PDB entry 5D0N | X-ray diffraction, 3.20 A resolution | chain A

# Chain A
Name: Pyruvate, phosphate dikinase regulatory protein, chloroplastic
Source organism: Zea mays
Notes: EC 2.7.11.32, 2.7.4.27
UniProtKB: Q195N6 (PDRP1_MAIZE); numbering as in UniProt (aligned over 38-426)
Chain sequence (413 residues; each row starts with the number of its first residue):
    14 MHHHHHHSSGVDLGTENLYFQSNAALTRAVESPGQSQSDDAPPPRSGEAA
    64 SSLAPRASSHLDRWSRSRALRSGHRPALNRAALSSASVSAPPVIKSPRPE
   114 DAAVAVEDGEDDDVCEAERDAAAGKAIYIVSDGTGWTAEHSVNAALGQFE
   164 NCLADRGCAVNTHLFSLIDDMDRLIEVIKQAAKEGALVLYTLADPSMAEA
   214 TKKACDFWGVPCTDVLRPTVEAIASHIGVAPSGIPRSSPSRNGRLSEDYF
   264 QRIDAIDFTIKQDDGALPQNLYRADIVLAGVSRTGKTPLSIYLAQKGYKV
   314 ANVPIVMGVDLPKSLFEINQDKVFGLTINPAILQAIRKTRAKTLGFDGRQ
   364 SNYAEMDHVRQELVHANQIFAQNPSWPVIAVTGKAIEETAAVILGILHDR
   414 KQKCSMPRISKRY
Disordered / not traced: 14-125, 130-134, 346-367
Disulfides: Cys128-Cys417, Cys165-Cys171
Differences from the reference sequence: initiating methionine (14); expression tag (15-37); engineered mutation Val119 (Ala in Q195N6), Ser251 (Phe in Q195N6), Ala279 (Val in Q195N6), Leu284 (Phe in Q195N6), Asp323 (Ala in Q195N6), Ala348 (Gly in Q195N6), Ala384 (Val in Q195N6), Ser388 (Trp in Q195N6)
Ligand contacts: adenosine monophosphate (AMP): Ser144, Asp145, Gly146, Thr147, Gly148, Trp149, Thr150, Ala157, Gly160, Gln161, Glu163, Thr204, Leu205, Ala206, Ile247, Pro248, Arg249
Swiss-Prot annotation at these positions:
  - binding site (ADP): His153 to Gly160
From the paper describing this entry:
  - binding site for adenosine monophosphate: Ser144, Thr147, Gly148, Trp149, Thr150, Glu163, Thr204, Arg249
  - self-association interface (contacts with another copy of this molecule); pairs are residue here / residue on that copy: Gln193-Ser418 (hydrogen bond), Glu197-Arg421 (salt bridge), Arg249-Glu400 (salt bridge), Arg249-Glu401 (salt bridge), Gln161, Gln415
  - mutagenesis - C128S, D145A/G146A/T147A/G148A, Q161A/E163A, C165S, R249A: unchanged catalytic activity
  - mutagenesis - D276A/D277A, P317F: decreased catalytic activity
  - catalytic residues: Lys274, Asp276, Asp277, Lys299 (proposed by the authors, not directly observed)
  - conformationally variable residues (order/disorder transition): Leu346 to Ala367

# In short
Ligands of chain A: adenosine monophosphate. Curated annotation (UniProt) lists 8 ADP-binding residues. The
paper reports catalytic residues Lys274, Asp276 and Asp277 among others; D276A/D277A and P317F reduce
catalytic activity; 7 substitutions were tested in all.
Chain A is Pyruvate, phosphate dikinase regulatory protein, chloroplastic (Zea mays); the structure, Crystal
structure of maize PDRP bound with AMP, was determined by X-ray diffraction, deposited together with 5D1F.
